Entry 6MNG (X-ray diffraction, 2.66 A resolution); this record covers chains C and B of the 4 polymer chains in the assembly.

Chain C:
Protein: H-2 class II histocompatibility antigen, A-B alpha chain
Organism: Mus musculus
UniProtKB: P14434 (HA2B_MOUSE); residues 0-178 here correspond to UniProt positions 27-205 (UniProt number = residue number + 27)
Chain sequence (179 residues; each row starts with the number of its first residue; numbering starts at 0):
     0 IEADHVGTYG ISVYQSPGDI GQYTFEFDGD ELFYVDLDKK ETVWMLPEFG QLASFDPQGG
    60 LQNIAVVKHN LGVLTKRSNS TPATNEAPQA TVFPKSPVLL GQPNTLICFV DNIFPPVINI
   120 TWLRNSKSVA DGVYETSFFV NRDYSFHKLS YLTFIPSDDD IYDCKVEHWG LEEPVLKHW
Not modelled in the structure: 123, 157-160
Disulfides: C107-C163

Chain B:
Protein: 4738 TCR beta chain
Organism: Mus musculus
Chain sequence (239 residues; row label = number of the first residue in the row):
     1 AVTQSPRNKV AVTGGKVTLS CNQTNNHNNM YWYRQDTGHG LRLIHYSYGA GSTEKGDIPD
    61 GYKASRPSQE NFSLILELAT PSQTSVYFCA SGDFWGDTLY FGAGTRLSVL EDLKNVFPPE
   121 VAVFEPSEAE ISHTQKATLV CLATGFYPDH VELSWWVNGK EVHSGVCTDP QPLKEQPALN
   181 DSRYALSSRL RVSATFWQNP RNHFRCQVQF YGLSENDEWT QDRAKPVTQI VSAEAWGRA
Disulfides: C21-C89, C141-C206

How chain C and chain B interact:
Residue-residue contacts (16; chain C residue first):
  K39(C) with T53(B), hydrogen bond (side chain-backbone); E54(B), salt bridge
  Q57(C) with Y46(B), hydrogen bond; Y48(B); E54(B)
  L60(C) with Y48(B), hydrophobic; E54(B)
  Q61(C) with N29(B), hydrogen bond; Y48(B); F94(B); W95(B)
  N62(C) with W95(B)
  A64(C) with Y48(B); F94(B), hydrophobic
  V65(C) with F94(B), hydrophobic; W95(B), hydrophobic
Interface residues without a listed pair, chain C (9 interface residues in all): K67, H68
Interface residues without a listed pair, chain B (10 interface residues in all): N28, A50, D93

Summary:
Chain C and chain B form an interface of 9 and 10 residues respectively; the contacts include 3 hydrogen bonds
and 1 salt bridge. Polar pairs include K39(C)-E54(B), K39(C)-T53(B) and Q57(C)-Y46(B).
Here chain C is H-2 class II histocompatibility antigen, A-B alpha chain and chain B is 4738 TCR beta chain,
both from Mus musculus. Entry 6MNG (4738 TCR bound to IAb Padi4) was determined by X-ray diffraction (same
publication as 6MKD, 6MKR, 6MNM, 6MNN and 6MNO).
